Entry 3FKS (X-ray diffraction, 3.59 A resolution); this record covers chains A and D of the 9 polymer chains in the assembly.

== Chain A ==
Protein: ATP synthase subunit alpha, mitochondrial
Source organism: Saccharomyces cerevisiae
Notes: EC 3.6.3.14
UniProtKB: P07251 (ATPA_YEAST); residues 1-510 here correspond to UniProt positions 36-545 (UniProt number = residue number + 35)
Chain sequence (510 residues; row label = number of the first residue in the row):
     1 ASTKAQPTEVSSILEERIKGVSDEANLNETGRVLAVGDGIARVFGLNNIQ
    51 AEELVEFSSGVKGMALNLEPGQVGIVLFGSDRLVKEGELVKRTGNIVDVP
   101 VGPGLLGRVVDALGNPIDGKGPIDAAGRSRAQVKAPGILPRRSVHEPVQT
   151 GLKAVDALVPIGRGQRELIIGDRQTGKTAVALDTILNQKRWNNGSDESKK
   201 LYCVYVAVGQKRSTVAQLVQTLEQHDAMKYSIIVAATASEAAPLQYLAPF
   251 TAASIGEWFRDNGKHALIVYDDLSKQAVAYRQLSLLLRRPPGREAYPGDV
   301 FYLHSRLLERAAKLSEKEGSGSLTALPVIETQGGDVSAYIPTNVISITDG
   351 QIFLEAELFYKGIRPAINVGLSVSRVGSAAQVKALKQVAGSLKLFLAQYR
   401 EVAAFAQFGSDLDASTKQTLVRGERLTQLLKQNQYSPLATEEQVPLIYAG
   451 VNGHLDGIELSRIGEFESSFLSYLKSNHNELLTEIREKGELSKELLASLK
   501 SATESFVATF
Not modelled in the structure: 1-23, 408-409, 510
UniProt features mapped onto this chain:
  - binding site (ATP): Gly171 to Thr178
  - site: Ser372 (Required for activity)
  - modified residue (Phosphoserine): Ser22, Ser143

== Chain D ==
Protein: ATP synthase subunit beta, mitochondrial
Source organism: Saccharomyces cerevisiae
Notes: EC 3.6.3.14
UniProtKB: P00830 (ATPB_YEAST); residues 3-478 here correspond to UniProt positions 36-511 (UniProt number = residue number + 33)
Chain sequence (484 residues; row label = number of the first residue in the row; numbers below 1 keep their minus sign (Ala-5 is residue -5)):
    -5 ASHHHHHHAAQSTPITGKVTAVIGAIVDVHFEQSELPAILNALEIKTPQG
    45 KLVLEVAQHLGENTVRTIAMDGTEGLVRGEKVLDTGGPISVPVGRETLGR
    95 IINVIGEPIDERGPIKSKLRKPIHADPPSFAEQSTSAEILETGIKVVDLL
   145 APYARGGKIGLFGGAGVGKTVFIQELINNIAKAHGGFSVFTGVGERTREG
   195 NDLYREMKETGVINLEGESKVALVFGQMNEPPGARARVALTGLTIAEYFR
   245 DEEGQDVLLFIDNIFRFTQAGSEVSALLGRIPSAVGYQPTLATDMGLLQE
   295 RITTTKKGSVTSVQAVYVPADDLTDPAPATTFAHLDATTVLSRGISELGI
   345 YPAVDPLDSKSRLLDAAVVGQEHYDVASKVQETLQTYKSLQDIIAILGMD
   395 ELSEQDKLTVERARKIQRFLSQPFAVAEVFTGIPGKLVRLKDTVASFKAV
   445 LEGKYDNIPEHAFYMVGGIEDVVAKAEKLAAEAN
Not modelled in the structure: -5 to 5, 398-399, 446, 475-478
Sequence notes: expression tag (-5 to 2)
UniProt features mapped onto this chain:
  - binding site (ATP): Gly157 to Thr164
  - modified residue: Thr79 (Phosphothreonine), Thr204 (Phosphothreonine), Ser340 (Phosphoserine)

== Interface between chain A and chain D ==
Pairs across the interface (85):
  Leu34(A) - Gly55(D)
  Ala35(A) - His53(D)
  Ala35(A) - Leu54(D)
  Val36(A) - Ile33(D)  hydrophobic
  Val36(A) - Gln52(D)
  Val36(A) - His53(D)  hydrogen bond (backbone-backbone)
  Gly37(A) - Gln52(D)
  Asp38(A) - Gln52(D)
  Asp38(A) - Arg274(D)  salt bridge
  Asp81(A) - Ile33(D)
  Arg82(A) - Ala32(D)
  Arg82(A) - Ile33(D)  hydrogen bond (side chain-backbone)
  Arg82(A) - Leu34(D)
  Arg82(A) - Asn35(D)  hydrogen bond
  Arg82(A) - Gly81(D)
  Arg82(A) - Pro82(D)
  Val84(A) - Ile33(D)
  Lys85(A) - Ala32(D)
  Glu86(A) - Leu30(D)
  Glu86(A) - His53(D)
  Glu86(A) - Gly55(D)
  Glu86(A) - Glu56(D)  hydrogen bond (side chain-backbone)
  Glu86(A) - Asn57(D)  hydrogen bond (side chain-backbone)
  Glu86(A) - Thr58(D)
  Ile117(A) - Phe124(D)
  Arg173(A) - Leu317(D)
  Arg173(A) - Phe326(D)
  Arg173(A) - Asp352(D)  salt bridge
  Gln174(A) - Lys354(D)  hydrogen bond (side chain-backbone)
  Lys211(A) - Glu294(D)
  Lys211(A) - His328(D)
  Lys211(A) - Asp330(D)  salt bridge
  Arg212(A) - Pro121(D)
  Arg212(A) - Pro122(D)  hydrogen bond (side chain-backbone)
  Arg212(A) - Ser123(D)
  Arg212(A) - Phe124(D)
  Arg212(A) - Gln127(D)
  Arg212(A) - Glu294(D)  hydrogen bond (backbone-side chain)
  Ser213(A) - Gln127(D)  hydrogen bond
  Ser213(A) - Thr297(D)
  Val215(A) - Phe124(D)  hydrophobic
  Ala216(A) - Phe124(D)
  Ala216(A) - Thr129(D)
  Gln217(A) - Thr129(D)
  Gln217(A) - Arg356(D)
  Gln220(A) - Thr129(D)  hydrogen bond
  Thr237(A) - Glu294(D)
  Ala238(A) - Ala286(D)
  Ala238(A) - Thr287(D)
  Ala238(A) - Gly290(D)
  Ala238(A) - His328(D)
  Ser239(A) - Pro121(D)
  Ser239(A) - Leu291(D)
  Ser239(A) - Glu294(D)
  Lys275(A) - Ala327(D)
  Arg281(A) - Ser277(D)
  Arg281(A) - Ala278(D)
  Gln282(A) - Pro283(D)
  Gln282(A) - Thr284(D)
  Gln282(A) - Thr287(D)  hydrogen bond
  Leu285(A) - Ile275(D)
  Leu285(A) - Pro283(D)  hydrophobic
  Leu286(A) - Thr284(D)
  Arg288(A) - Gly273(D)  hydrogen bond (side chain-backbone)
  Arg288(A) - Ile275(D)
  Pro291(A) - Ile275(D)  hydrophobic
  Glu294(A) - Ala278(D)
  Ala295(A) - Ser277(D)
  Ala295(A) - Ala278(D)
  Gln332(A) - Leu317(D)
  Gln332(A) - Ala323(D)
  Glu357(A) - Gln379(D)
  Phe359(A) - Lys354(D)
  Tyr360(A) - Leu351(D)  hydrogen bond (side chain-backbone)
  Tyr360(A) - Asp352(D)
  Tyr360(A) - Lys354(D)
  Tyr360(A) - Gln375(D)
  Tyr360(A) - Glu376(D)
  Lys361(A) - Glu376(D)
  Arg364(A) - Tyr368(D)  hydrogen bond
  Arg364(A) - Gln375(D)
  Gln407(A) - Glu395(D)
  Gln407(A) - Leu396(D)
  Gln407(A) - Ser397(D)
  Gln407(A) - Asp400(D)  hydrogen bond
Interface residues without a listed pair, chain A (47 interface residues in all): Ser80, Val109, Thr214, Val219, Gln245, Val278, Arg289, Ala406
Interface residues without a listed pair, chain D (58 interface residues in all): Gly80, Ala125, Lys152, Pro276, Thr318, Thr332, Leu384

== Summary ==
Chain A and chain D form an interface of 47 and 58 residues respectively, with 15 hydrogen bonds and 3 salt
bridges. Polar contacts include Asp38(A)-Arg274(D), Arg173(A)-Asp352(D) and Lys211(A)-Asp330(D). UniProt lists
8 ATP-binding residues on chain A; 8 ATP-binding residues on chain D.
Here chain A is ATP synthase subunit alpha, mitochondrial and chain D is ATP synthase subunit beta,
mitochondrial, both from Saccharomyces cerevisiae. Entry 3FKS (Yeast F1 ATPase in the absence of bound
nucleotides) was determined by X-ray diffraction.
